3HZ8 - chain A; structure by X-ray diffraction, 1.45 A resolution.

# Chain A
Name: Thiol:disulfide interchange protein DsbA
Organism: Neisseria meningitidis MC58
Notes: fragment: truncated mature form:
UniProtKB: Q9K189 (Q9K189_NEIMB); residues 23-214 here correspond to UniProt positions 41-232 (UniProt number = residue number + 18)
Amino-acid sequence (193 residues; row label = number of the first residue in the row):
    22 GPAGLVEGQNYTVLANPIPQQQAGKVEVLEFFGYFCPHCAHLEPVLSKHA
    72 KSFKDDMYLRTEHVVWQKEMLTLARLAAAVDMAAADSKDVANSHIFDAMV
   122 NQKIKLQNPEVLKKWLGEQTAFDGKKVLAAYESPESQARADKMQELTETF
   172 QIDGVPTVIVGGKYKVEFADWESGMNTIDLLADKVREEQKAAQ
Disordered / not traced: 22
Sequence notes: expression tag (22); engineered mutation Val-176 (Thr194 in Q9K189)
Cystine bridges: Cys-57/Cys-60

# In short
Chain A is Thiol:disulfide interchange protein DsbA (Neisseria meningitidis MC58); the structure, Crystal
structure of the oxidized T176V DsbA1 mutant, was determined by X-ray diffraction (same publication as 3DVW
and 3DVX).
